Entry 8AT2 (electron microscopy, 7.70 A resolution (low resolution: residue-level contacts below are approximate; hydrogen-bond / salt-bridge calls are withheld)); this record covers chains C and D of the 4 polymer chains in the assembly.

Chain C:
Name: HAUS augmin-like complex subunit 3
Organism: Xenopus laevis
UniProtKB: Q6DCY9 (HAUS3_XENLA); numbering as in UniProt (aligned over 1-597)
Amino-acid sequence (597 residues; numbered 1 to 597; the number before each row is that of its first residue):
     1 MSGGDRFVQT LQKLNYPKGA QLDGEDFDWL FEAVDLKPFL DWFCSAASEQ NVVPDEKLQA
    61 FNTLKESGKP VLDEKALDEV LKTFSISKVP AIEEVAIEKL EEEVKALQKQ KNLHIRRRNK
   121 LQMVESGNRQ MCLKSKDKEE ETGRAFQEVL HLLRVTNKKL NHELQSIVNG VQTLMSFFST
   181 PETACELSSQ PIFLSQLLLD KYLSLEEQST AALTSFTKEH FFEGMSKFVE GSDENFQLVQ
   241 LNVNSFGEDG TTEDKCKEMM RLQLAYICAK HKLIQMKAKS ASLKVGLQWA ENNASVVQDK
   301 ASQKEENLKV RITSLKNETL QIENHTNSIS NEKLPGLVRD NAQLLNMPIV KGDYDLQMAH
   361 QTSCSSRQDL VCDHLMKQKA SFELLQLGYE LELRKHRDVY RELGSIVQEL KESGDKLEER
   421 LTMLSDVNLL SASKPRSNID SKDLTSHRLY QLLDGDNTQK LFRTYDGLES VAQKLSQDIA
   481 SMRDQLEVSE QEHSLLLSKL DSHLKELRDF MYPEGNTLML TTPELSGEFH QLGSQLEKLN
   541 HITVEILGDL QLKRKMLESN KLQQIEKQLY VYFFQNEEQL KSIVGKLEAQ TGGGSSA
Not modelled in the structure: 1-96, 246-350

Chain D:
Name: HAUS augmin like complex subunit 4 L homeolog
Organism: Xenopus laevis
UniProtKB: Q4V7I1 (Q4V7I1_XENLA); numbering as in UniProt (aligned over 1-353)
Amino-acid sequence (353 residues; row label = number of the first residue in the row):
     1 MAQTLQYVSS RLSMLQIDEE DLERNAQFGK VLIELCPLLG PNGGSANLNR ELEETRRELL
    61 LQRKMWMRSE VIYQLVQEML LDLQVRKLEG SLTEEERKFQ DGLQQCMLVS ECSRLLTADS
   121 VPPSDSTSIL GLDKQDLLDL LPPNMLVLWV RDRLQKQLEE ALKKKCFTFL SFHQPETDEE
   181 GDVLRAAKVL RLASTLEDEK RRLQNEQEKH QEMRALLEKQ QEIYPHVLLR CLSLLRQAAS
   241 ELRLRAQSDI DRINAEYLEA KSNALFLKLR MEELQVLTDC YTPEKVLVHR QIRDTLEAGV
   301 KKEKQELSTS RQILSSYEFL GPEFEGLVQE YTRLKDKIKD NRWMLQELSK SLP
Not modelled in the structure: 310-353

Chain C / chain D interface:
Residue-residue contacts (66):
  L113(C) - P175(D)
  R116(C) - P175(D)
  R116(C) - E179(D)
  R117(C) - F172(D)
  R117(C) - H173(D)
  R117(C) - P175(D)
  K120(C) - S171(D)
  K120(C) - F172(D)
  K120(C) - P175(D)
  K120(C) - D178(D)
  M131(C) - L81(D)
  K134(C) - L88(D)
  K138(C) - Q84(D)
  E419(C) - D125(D)
  E419(C) - T127(D)
  M423(C) - S128(D)
  M423(C) - I129(D)
  L424(C) - L130(D)
  E490(C) - R214(D)
  H493(C) - Q221(D)
  L497(C) - Q221(D)
  L497(C) - Y224(D)
  L497(C) - P225(D)
  L497(C) - L228(D)
  L500(C) - L228(D)
  L500(C) - L232(D)
  D501(C) - Y224(D)
  D501(C) - L228(D)
  H503(C) - L232(D)
  L504(C) - C231(D)
  L504(C) - L232(D)
  L504(C) - L235(D)
  L507(C) - L232(D)
  L507(C) - L235(D)
  R508(C) - L235(D)
  F510(C) - R243(D)
  M511(C) - L235(D)
  M511(C) - A238(D)
  M511(C) - A239(D)
  M511(C) - R243(D)
  L518(C) - A238(D)
  L520(C) - L242(D)
  L520(C) - R243(D)
  L520(C) - Q247(D)
  T521(C) - Q247(D)
  L525(C) - D251(D)
  F529(C) - D251(D)
  F529(C) - N254(D)
  F529(C) - A255(D)
  F529(C) - L258(D)
  L532(C) - L258(D)
  L536(C) - L258(D)
  T543(C) - L269(D)
  I546(C) - L269(D)
  L547(C) - E272(D)
  R554(C) - Q275(D)
  Y570(C) - V288(D)
  Y570(C) - H289(D)
  Y570(C) - I292(D)
  V571(C) - K285(D)
  V571(C) - V288(D)
  F574(C) - V288(D)
  F574(C) - Q291(D)
  F574(C) - I292(D)
  Q575(C) - E284(D)
  Q575(C) - V288(D)
Interface residues without a listed pair, chain C (45 interface residues in all): L121, K416, R420, L486, M519, L539, L550, K567, Q568
Interface residues without a listed pair, chain D (47 interface residues in all): V85, G131, L229, K261, S262, L265, V276

In short:
45 residues of chain C and 47 residues of chain D are in contact.
Chain C is HAUS augmin-like complex subunit 3 and chain D is HAUS augmin like complex subunit 4 L homeolog,
both from Xenopus laevis; the structure, Structure of the augmin TIII subcomplex, was determined by electron
microscopy together with 8AT3 and 8AT4 from the same study.
